Entry 1JLV (X-ray diffraction, 1.75 A resolution); this record covers chains A and B.

[Chain A (and B)]
Molecule: glutathione transferase GST1-3
Source organism: Anopheles cracens
Notes: EC 2.5.1.18; chain B of this document is another copy of the same molecule, construct and numbering; everything in this record applies to it too
UniProt: Q9GNE9 (Q9GNE9_9DIPT); residues 1-209 here = UniProt positions 1-209
Sequence (209 residues; row label = number of the first residue in the row):
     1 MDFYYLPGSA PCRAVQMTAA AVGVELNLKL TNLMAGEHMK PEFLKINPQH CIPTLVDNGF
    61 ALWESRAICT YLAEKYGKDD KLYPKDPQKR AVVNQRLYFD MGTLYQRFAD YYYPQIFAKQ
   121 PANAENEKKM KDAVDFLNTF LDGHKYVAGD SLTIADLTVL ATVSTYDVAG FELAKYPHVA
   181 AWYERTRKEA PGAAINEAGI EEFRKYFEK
Unresolved in the structure: 208-209
Residues lining bound ligands: glutathione (GSH): Ser9, Pro11, Leu33, His38, Met39, Gln49, His50, Cys51, Ile52, Pro53, Glu64, Ser65, Arg66, Met101, Tyr105

[How chain A and chain B interact]
Contacting residue pairs (60; chain A residue first):
  Pro48(A) - Phe136(B)
  Pro48(A) - Thr139(B)
  Pro48(A) - Phe140(B)  hydrophobic
  Gln49(A) - Phe99(B)
  Gln49(A) - Thr103(B)  hydrogen bond
  Gln49(A) - Phe136(B)
  Gln49(A) - Phe140(B)
  His50(A) - Phe136(B)
  Phe60(A) - Gln88(B)
  Phe60(A) - Ala91(B)  hydrophobic
  Phe60(A) - Val92(B)  hydrophobic
  Leu62(A) - Ala91(B)  hydrophobic
  Trp63(A) - Gln95(B)  hydrogen bond
  Trp63(A) - Phe140(B)  hydrophobic
  Glu64(A) - Gln95(B)
  Glu64(A) - Tyr98(B)
  Arg66(A) - Tyr98(B)
  Ala67(A) - Gln95(B)
  Ala67(A) - Tyr98(B)
  Thr70(A) - Asn94(B)
  Tyr71(A) - Pro87(B)
  Tyr71(A) - Gln88(B)
  Tyr71(A) - Ala91(B)  hydrophobic
  Glu74(A) - Arg90(B)  salt bridge
  Lys75(A) - Pro87(B)
  Pro87(A) - Tyr71(B)
  Pro87(A) - Lys75(B)
  Gln88(A) - Phe60(B)
  Arg90(A) - Glu74(B)  salt bridge
  Arg90(A) - Arg90(B)
  Ala91(A) - Phe60(B)  hydrophobic
  Ala91(A) - Leu62(B)
  Ala91(A) - Tyr71(B)  hydrophobic
  Val92(A) - Phe60(B)  hydrophobic
  Asn94(A) - Thr70(B)
  Gln95(A) - Leu62(B)
  Gln95(A) - Trp63(B)  hydrogen bond
  Gln95(A) - Glu64(B)
  Gln95(A) - Ala67(B)
  Arg96(A) - Trp63(B)
  Leu97(A) - Tyr98(B)
  Tyr98(A) - Glu64(B)
  Tyr98(A) - Arg66(B)
  Tyr98(A) - Ala67(B)
  Tyr98(A) - Leu97(B)
  Tyr98(A) - Tyr98(B)  hydrophobic
  Tyr98(A) - Met101(B)
  Phe99(A) - Gln49(B)
  Met101(A) - Tyr98(B)
  Met101(A) - Met101(B)  hydrophobic
  Met101(A) - Gly102(B)
  Gly102(A) - Met101(B)
  Thr103(A) - Gln49(B)  hydrogen bond
  Phe136(A) - Pro48(B)
  Phe136(A) - Gln49(B)
  Phe136(A) - His50(B)
  Thr139(A) - Pro48(B)
  Phe140(A) - Pro48(B)  hydrophobic
  Phe140(A) - Gln49(B)
  Phe140(A) - Trp63(B)  hydrophobic
Other interface residues (no listed pair), chain A (31 interface residues in all): Gln106
Other interface residues (no listed pair), chain B (31 interface residues in all): Arg96, Gln106

[In short]
The chain A/chain B interface involves 31 residues from each chain; the contacts include 4 hydrogen bonds and
2 salt bridges. Polar contacts include Glu74(A)-Arg90(B), Gln49(A)-Thr103(B) and Trp63(A)-Gln95(B). Bound to
chain A: glutathione.
Chain A and chain B are both glutathione transferase GST1-3 (Anopheles cracens); the structure, Anopheles
dirus species B glutathione S-transferases 1-3, was determined by X-ray diffraction together with 1JLW from
the same study.
